PDB entry 1F1C | X-ray diffraction, 2.30 A resolution | chains A and B

Chain A (and B):
Name: Cytochrome C549
Source organism: Arthrospira maxima
Notes: chain B of this document is another copy of the same molecule, construct and numbering; everything in this record applies to it too
Reference sequence: P82603 (CY550_SPIMA); residues 3-131 here correspond to UniProt positions 1-129 (UniProt number = residue number - 2)
Chain sequence (129 residues; each row starts with the number of its first residue):
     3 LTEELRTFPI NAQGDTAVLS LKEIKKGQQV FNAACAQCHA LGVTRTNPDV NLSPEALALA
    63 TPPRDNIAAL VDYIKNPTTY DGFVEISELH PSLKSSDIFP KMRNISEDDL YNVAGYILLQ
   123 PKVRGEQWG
Covalently attached groups: heme c (HEC) linked to Cys37, Cys40
Bound ions: heme c Fe: His41, His92
Small-molecule neighbours:
  - heme c (HEC), molecule 1: Ala36, Gln39, His41, Thr46, Thr48, Asn49, Val52, Asn53, Leu54, Ala58, Leu59, Ala62, Arg66, Leu72, Tyr75, Ile76, Thr80, Thr81, Tyr82, Ile88, His92, Pro93, Phe101, Met104, Val115, Ile119
  - heme c (HEC), molecule 2: Glu90, Leu91, Ile100
Curated features (UniProtKB/Swiss-Prot):
  - binding site (heme c): Cys37, Cys40, His41, His92

Chain A / chain B interface:
Pairs across the interface - 13 pairs, chain A then chain B:
  Cys40(A) - Ile100(B)  hydrophobic
  Thr48(A) - Glu90(B)  hydrogen bond (side chain-backbone)
  Thr48(A) - Ile100(B)
  Asn49(A) - Glu90(B)  hydrogen bond
  Phe85(A) - Phe85(B)  hydrophobic
  Val86(A) - Val86(B)  hydrophobic
  Ile88(A) - Leu91(B)  hydrophobic
  Glu90(A) - Thr48(B)  hydrogen bond (backbone-side chain)
  Glu90(A) - Asn49(B)  hydrogen bond
  Leu91(A) - Ile88(B)  hydrophobic
  Leu91(A) - Leu91(B)
  Ile100(A) - Cys40(B)  hydrophobic
  Ile100(A) - Thr48(B)
Interface residues without a listed pair, chain A (13 interface residues in all): Gln39, Thr81, His92, Asp99
Interface residues without a listed pair, chain B (13 interface residues in all): Gln39, Thr81, His92, Asp99

In short:
The chain A/chain B interface involves 13 residues from each chain, with 4 hydrogen bonds. Polar pairs include
Thr48(A)-Glu90(B) and Asn49(A)-Glu90(B). Chain A binds heme c. Heme c is covalently linked to Cys40(A). From
UniProt: 4 heme c-binding residues on chain A.
Chain A and chain B are both Cytochrome C549 (Arthrospira maxima); the structure, Crystal structure of
cytochrome C549, was determined by X-ray diffraction (same publication as 1F1F).
